PDB entry 7MMR | X-ray diffraction, 2.00 A resolution | chains A and E

[Chain A]
Protein: Ribonucleoside-diphosphate reductase
Organism: Aerococcus urinae (strain ACS-120-V-Col10a)
Notes: EC 1.17.4.1
UniProtKB: F2I8X9 (F2I8X9_AERUA); numbering as in UniProt (aligned over 1-337)
Amino-acid sequence (337 residues; each row starts with the number of its first residue):
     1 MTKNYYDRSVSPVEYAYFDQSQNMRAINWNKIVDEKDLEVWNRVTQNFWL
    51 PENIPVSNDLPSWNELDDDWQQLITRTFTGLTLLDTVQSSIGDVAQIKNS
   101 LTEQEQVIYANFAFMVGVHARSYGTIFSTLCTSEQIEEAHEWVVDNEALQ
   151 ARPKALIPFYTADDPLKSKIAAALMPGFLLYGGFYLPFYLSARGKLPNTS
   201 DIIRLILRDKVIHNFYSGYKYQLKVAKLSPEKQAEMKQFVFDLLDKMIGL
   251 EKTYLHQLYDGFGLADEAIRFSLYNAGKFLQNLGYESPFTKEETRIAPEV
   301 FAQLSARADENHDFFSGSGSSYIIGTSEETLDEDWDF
Disordered / not traced: 1-3, 309-333
Bound ions: Cu+ site 1 near T75 (its only coordinating residue here); Cu+ site 2 near H213 (its only coordinating residue here)
Small-molecule neighbours: FMN (flavin mononucleotide): E39, V40, R43, F215

[Chain E]
Protein: Protein NrdI
Organism: Aerococcus urinae
UniProtKB: A0A178HGH7 (A0A178HGH7_9LACT); numbering as in UniProt (aligned over 1-142)
Amino-acid sequence (142 residues; numbered 1 to 142; the number before each row is that of its first residue):
     1 MKELIVYFSTQSNNTHRFVQKLDAESIRIPIDEEERIKVDEDYVLIVPTY
    51 SGGKVTDAGQVDAHGAVPKQVIHFLNDPDNRKHCLGVISSGNTNFGDSFA
   101 IAGPVISYKLKVPLLYQFELIGTKEDVEEVNRIISETFNADQ
Disordered / not traced: 1, 57-59, 141-142
Small-molecule neighbours: FMN (flavin mononucleotide): F8, S9, T10, S12, N13, N14, T15, H16, P48, T49, Y50, S51, G52, G53, S90, G91, N92, F95, S98, F99, A100, L120

[Chain A / chain E interface]
Contacting residue pairs (70; chain A residue first):
  K36(A) - T10(E)  hydrogen bond
  K36(A) - S12(E)  hydrogen bond
  K36(A) - Y50(E)  hydrogen bond
  E39(A) - Y50(E)
  R43(A) - S51(E)
  R43(A) - G52(E)
  R43(A) - K54(E)
  N47(A) - G52(E)  hydrogen bond (side chain-backbone)
  Y181(A) - N94(E)  hydrogen bond
  L207(A) - N94(E)
  R208(A) - G52(E)
  R208(A) - G53(E)  hydrogen bond (side chain-backbone)
  V211(A) - N92(E)
  V211(A) - N94(E)
  V211(A) - F95(E)  hydrophobic
  I212(A) - F95(E)  hydrophobic
  F215(A) - S12(E)
  Y219(A) - Q11(E)
  Y219(A) - S12(E)
  Q222(A) - R17(E)  hydrogen bond
  Y274(A) - T93(E)  hydrogen bond
  Y274(A) - E119(E)  hydrogen bond
  N275(A) - N94(E)
  K278(A) - N92(E)  hydrogen bond
  K278(A) - T93(E)  hydrogen bond
  K278(A) - N94(E)
  K278(A) - E119(E)  salt bridge
  K278(A) - L120(E)
  Q281(A) - E119(E)  hydrogen bond (side chain-backbone)
  Q281(A) - L120(E)
  Q281(A) - I121(E)
  Q281(A) - G122(E)
  Q281(A) - T123(E)
  N282(A) - N14(E)  hydrogen bond
  N282(A) - L120(E)
  G284(A) - R17(E)
  Y285(A) - I121(E)
  E286(A) - K21(E)  salt bridge
  E286(A) - I121(E)
  E286(A) - G122(E)
  T290(A) - E125(E)
  K291(A) - T123(E)  hydrogen bond
  K291(A) - E125(E)  hydrogen bond (backbone-side chain)
  K291(A) - D126(E)  salt bridge
  F301(A) - T93(E)
  L304(A) - T93(E)
  L304(A) - N94(E)
  L304(A) - G96(E)
  S305(A) - T93(E)
  S305(A) - G96(E)  hydrogen bond (side chain-backbone)
  S305(A) - F99(E)
  A306(A) - D97(E)  hydrogen bond (backbone-side chain)
  R307(A) - D97(E)
  R307(A) - F99(E)
  R307(A) - I101(E)
  R307(A) - P104(E)
  R307(A) - L114(E)
  R307(A) - Q117(E)  hydrogen bond (backbone-side chain)
  D334(A) - K69(E)
  D334(A) - I72(E)
  D334(A) - N76(E)  hydrogen bond (backbone-side chain)
  W335(A) - V67(E)  hydrophobic
  W335(A) - I72(E)  hydrophobic
  W335(A) - N76(E)
  D336(A) - N76(E)  hydrogen bond (backbone-side chain)
  F337(A) - L75(E)
  F337(A) - N76(E)
  F337(A) - R81(E)
  F337(A) - K109(E)  hydrogen bond (backbone-side chain)
  F337(A) - L110(E)  hydrophobic
Interface residues without a listed pair, chain A (33 interface residues in all): E35, A308
Interface residues without a listed pair, chain E (42 interface residues in all): V55, H73, V105, I106, Y116

[Summary]
33 residues of chain A face 42 of chain E across their interface, with 21 hydrogen bonds and 3 salt bridges.
Polar pairs include K278(A)-E119(E), E286(A)-K21(E) and K291(A)-D126(E). Flavin mononucleotide is bound
between chain A and chain E.
Here chain A is Ribonucleoside-diphosphate reductase (Aerococcus urinae (strain ACS-120-V-Col10a)) and chain E
is Protein NrdI (Aerococcus urinae). Entry 7MMR (Crystal Structure of the Class Ie Ribonucleotide Reductase
Beta-NrdI complex from Aerococcus urinae in Oxidized Form ...) was determined by X-ray diffraction.
